9D7G - chains C and D of the 6 polymer chains in the assembly; structure by electron microscopy, 3.58 A resolution.

# Chain C
Name: Surface protein gp120
From: Human immunodeficiency virus 1
Chain sequence (496 residues; each row starts with the number of its first residue; note: 3 numbers in that range are skipped by the numbering (no residue carries them; nothing is unmodelled there)):
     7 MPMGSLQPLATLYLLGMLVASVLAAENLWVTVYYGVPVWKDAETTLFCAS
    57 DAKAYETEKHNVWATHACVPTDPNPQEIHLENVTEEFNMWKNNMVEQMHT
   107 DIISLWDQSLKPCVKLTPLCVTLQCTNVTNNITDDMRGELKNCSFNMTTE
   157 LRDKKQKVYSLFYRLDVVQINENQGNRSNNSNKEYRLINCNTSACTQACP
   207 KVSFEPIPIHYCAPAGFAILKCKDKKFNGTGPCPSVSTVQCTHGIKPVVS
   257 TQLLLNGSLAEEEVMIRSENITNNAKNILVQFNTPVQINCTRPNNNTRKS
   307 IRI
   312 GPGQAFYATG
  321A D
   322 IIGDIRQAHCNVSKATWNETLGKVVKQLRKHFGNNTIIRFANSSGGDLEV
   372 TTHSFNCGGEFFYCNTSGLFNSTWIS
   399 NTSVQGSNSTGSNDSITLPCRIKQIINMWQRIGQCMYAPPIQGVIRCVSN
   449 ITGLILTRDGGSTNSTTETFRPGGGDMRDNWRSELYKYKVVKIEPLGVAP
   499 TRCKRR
Disordered / not traced: 7-33, 58-66, 136-143, 178-187, 399-411
Cystine bridges: Cys54-Cys74, Cys119-Cys205, Cys126-Cys196, Cys131-Cys149, Cys201-Cys433, Cys218-Cys247, Cys296-Cys331, Cys378-Cys445, Cys385-Cys418
Covalently attached groups: N-acetylglucosamine (NAG) linked to Asn88, Asn133, Asn148, Asn152, Asn197, Asn234, Asn276, Asn295, Asn301, Asn332, Asn355, Asn363, Asn386, Asn392, Asn448; glycan linked to Asn262

# Chain D
Name: Transmembrane protein gp41
From: Human immunodeficiency virus 1
Chain sequence (162 residues; each row starts with the number of its first residue):
   503 VVGRRRRRRAVGIGAVFLGFLGAAGSTMGAASMTLTVQARNLLSGIVQQQ
   553 SNLLRAPEAQQHLLKLTVWGIKQLQARVLAVERYLRDQQLLGIWGCSGKL
   603 ICCTNVPWNSSWSNRNLSEIWDNMTWLQWDKEISNYTQIIYGLLEESQNQ
   653 QEKNEQDLLALD
Disordered / not traced: 503-520, 552-567, 664
Covalently attached groups: N-acetylglucosamine (NAG) linked to Asn637

# Chain C / chain D interface
Residue-residue contacts (97):
  Leu34(C) - Pro609(D)
  Leu34(C) - Trp610(D)  hydrogen bond (backbone-backbone)
  Leu34(C) - Leu619(D)  hydrophobic
  Trp35(C) - Thr606(D)
  Trp35(C) - Val608(D)
  Trp35(C) - Pro609(D)
  Val36(C) - Thr606(D)  hydrogen bond (backbone-side chain)
  Val36(C) - Val608(D)  hydrogen bond (backbone-backbone)
  Val36(C) - Trp610(D)  hydrophobic
  Val36(C) - Ile642(D)  hydrophobic
  Thr37(C) - Cys604(D)  hydrogen bond (side chain-backbone)
  Val38(C) - Leu593(D)  hydrophobic
  Val38(C) - Trp596(D)  hydrophobic
  Val38(C) - Leu602(D)
  Val38(C) - Ile603(D)
  Val38(C) - Cys604(D)  hydrogen bond (backbone-backbone)
  Val38(C) - Leu646(D)  hydrophobic
  Tyr39(C) - Ser534(D)
  Tyr39(C) - Leu537(D)  hydrophobic
  Tyr39(C) - Leu602(D)
  Tyr39(C) - Ile603(D)
  Tyr39(C) - Trp623(D)
  Tyr40(C) - Leu537(D)
  Tyr40(C) - Leu544(D)
  Tyr40(C) - Tyr586(D)
  Tyr40(C) - Gln590(D)
  Tyr40(C) - Leu593(D)  hydrophobic
  Tyr40(C) - Leu602(D)  hydrogen bond (backbone-backbone)
  Gly41(C) - Leu537(D)
  Gly41(C) - Gln540(D)  hydrogen bond (backbone-side chain)
  Val42(C) - Leu537(D)  hydrophobic
  Val42(C) - Trp628(D)  hydrophobic
  Pro43(C) - Leu523(D)  hydrophobic
  Pro43(C) - Gln540(D)
  Pro43(C) - Trp628(D)
  Pro43(C) - Leu629(D)
  Val44(C) - Trp628(D)
  Val44(C) - Leu629(D)
  Val44(C) - Asp632(D)
  Trp45(C) - Leu523(D)  hydrophobic
  Trp45(C) - Leu629(D)
  Lys46(C) - Asp632(D)  salt bridge
  Thr51(C) - Lys574(D)
  Leu52(C) - Lys574(D)
  Phe53(C) - Gln550(D)
  Phe53(C) - Trp571(D)
  Phe53(C) - Gln575(D)
  Cys54(C) - Trp571(D)
  Ala70(C) - Trp571(D)
  Ala73(C) - Trp571(D)
  Val75(C) - Val549(D)
  Asp78(C) - Val549(D)
  Ile84(C) - Leu523(D)
  Leu86(C) - Ala526(D)  hydrophobic
  Leu86(C) - Gly527(D)
  Gln103(C) - Lys574(D)
  Asp107(C) - Trp571(D)
  Asp107(C) - Lys574(D)  salt bridge
  Leu111(C) - Trp571(D)
  Gln114(C) - Thr569(D)  hydrogen bond
  Gln114(C) - Val570(D)
  Tyr217(C) - Trp571(D)  hydrophobic
  Ala219(C) - Gln550(D)
  Pro220(C) - Ala578(D)  hydrophobic
  Ala221(C) - Asn543(D)
  Ala221(C) - Leu544(D)
  Ala221(C) - Leu545(D)
  Ala221(C) - Ser546(D)
  Ala221(C) - Ala582(D)
  Gly222(C) - Asn543(D)
  Phe223(C) - Leu581(D)  hydrophobic
  Lys490(C) - Arg585(D)
  Ile491(C) - Phe522(D)  hydrophobic
  Ile491(C) - Arg585(D)  hydrogen bond (backbone-side chain)
  Pro493(C) - Leu544(D)  hydrophobic
  Pro493(C) - Asp589(D)
  Leu494(C) - Leu592(D)  hydrophobic
  Leu494(C) - Leu593(D)  hydrophobic
  Leu494(C) - Tyr643(D)
  Val496(C) - Trp631(D)  hydrogen bond (backbone-side chain)
  Ala497(C) - Trp610(D)
  Ala497(C) - Trp623(D)  hydrophobic
  Pro498(C) - Trp610(D)
  Pro498(C) - Leu619(D)
  Pro498(C) - Ile622(D)  hydrophobic
  Pro498(C) - Trp623(D)
  Pro498(C) - Trp631(D)
  Thr499(C) - Trp623(D)
  Cys501(C) - Cys605(D)  hydrophobic
  Lys502(C) - Asn607(D)
  Arg503(C) - Trp596(D)
  Arg503(C) - Gly597(D)
  Arg503(C) - Cys605(D)  hydrogen bond (side chain-backbone)
  Arg503(C) - Thr606(D)
  Arg503(C) - Asn607(D)  hydrogen bond (backbone-side chain)
  Arg503(C) - Gln650(D)  hydrogen bond
  Arg503(C) - Gln653(D)
Interface residues without a listed pair, chain C (48 interface residues in all): Thr50, Cys74, Ser110, Ala224
Interface residues without a listed pair, chain D (52 interface residues in all): Met530, Ile635

# Overview
Chain C and chain D form an interface of 48 and 52 residues respectively; the contacts include 13 hydrogen
bonds and 2 salt bridges. Polar pairs include Lys46(C)-Asp632(D), Asp107(C)-Lys574(D) and Val36(C)-Thr606(D).
Here chain C is Surface protein gp120 and chain D is Transmembrane protein gp41, both from Human
immunodeficiency virus 1. Entry 9D7G (BG505 DS-SOSIP.664 apo structure from the CH103 KN cryo-EM dataset) was
determined by electron microscopy, deposited together with 9D7H, 9D7I, 9D7O and 9D7P.
